PDB entry 5U5F | X-ray diffraction, 1.81 A resolution | chains B and D of the 5 polymer chains in the assembly

# Chain B
Name: Memab trastuzumab fab heavy chain
From: Homo sapiens
Notes: antibody fragment or engineered binder
Amino-acid sequence (223 residues; row label = number of the first residue in the row):
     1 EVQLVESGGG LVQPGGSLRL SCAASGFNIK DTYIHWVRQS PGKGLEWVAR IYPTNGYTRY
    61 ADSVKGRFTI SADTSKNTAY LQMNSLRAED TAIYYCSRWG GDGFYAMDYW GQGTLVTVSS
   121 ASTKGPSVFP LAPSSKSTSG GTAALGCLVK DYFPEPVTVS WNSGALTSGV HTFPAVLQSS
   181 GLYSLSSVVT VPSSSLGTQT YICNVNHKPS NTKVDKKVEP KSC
Cystine bridges: Cys-22/Cys-96, Cys-147/Cys-203
Residues lining bound ligands: meso-erythritol (MRY): Tyr-152, Glu-155, Pro-156, Val-157, Thr-158, Ala-175, Leu-185

# Chain D
Name: 5-diphenyl long meditope
Amino-acid sequence (17 residues; row label = number of the first residue in the row; numbering starts at 0):
     0 XCQFDXSTRR LRCGGSK
Unresolved in the structure: 0, 14-16
Modified positions: ACE (acetyl group) at position 0; 2GX (beta-phenyl-L-phenylalanine) at position 5
Cystine bridges: Cys-1/Cys-12

# Interface between chain B and chain D
Pairs across the interface - 20 pairs, chain B then chain D:
  Gln-39(B) / Phe-3(D)
  Gln-39(B) / 2GX_5(D)
  Ser-40(B) / Phe-3(D)
  Ser-40(B) / 2GX_5(D)
  Pro-41(B) / Gln-2(D)
  Pro-41(B) / Phe-3(D)
  Pro-41(B) / 2GX_5(D)
  Thr-91(B) / 2GX_5(D)
  Ala-92(B) / 2GX_5(D)
  Ile-93(B) / Phe-3(D)  hydrophobic
  Ile-93(B) / 2GX_5(D)
  Ile-93(B) / Arg-8(D)
  Tyr-95(B) / Arg-8(D)
  Gln-112(B) / Arg-8(D)  hydrogen bond (backbone-side chain)
  Leu-115(B) / 2GX_5(D)
  Glu-155(B) / 2GX_5(D)
  Pro-174(B) / Ser-6(D)
  Pro-174(B) / Thr-7(D)
  Pro-174(B) / Arg-11(D)
  Ala-175(B) / Ser-6(D)  hydrogen bond (backbone-side chain)
Other interface residues (no listed pair), chain B (14 interface residues in all): Gly-113, Pro-156
Other interface residues (no listed pair), chain D (8 interface residues in all): Asp-4

# Overview
14 residues of chain B and 8 residues of chain D are in contact, with 2 hydrogen bonds. Polar contacts include
Gln-112(B)/Arg-8(D) and Ala-175(B)/Ser-6(D). Bound to chain B: meso-erythritol.
Here chain B is Memab trastuzumab fab heavy chain (Homo sapiens) and chain D is 5-diphenyl long meditope.
Entry 5U5F (MEDITOPE ENABLED TRASTUZUMAB I83E VARIANT IN COMPLEX WITH (Ac) CQFDA(PH)2STRRLRCGGSK) was
determined by X-ray diffraction.
